8Z99 - chains F and N of the 15 polymer chains in the assembly; structure by electron microscopy, 3.20 A resolution.

Chain F:
Name: a protein
Sequence (200 residues; each row starts with the number of its first residue):
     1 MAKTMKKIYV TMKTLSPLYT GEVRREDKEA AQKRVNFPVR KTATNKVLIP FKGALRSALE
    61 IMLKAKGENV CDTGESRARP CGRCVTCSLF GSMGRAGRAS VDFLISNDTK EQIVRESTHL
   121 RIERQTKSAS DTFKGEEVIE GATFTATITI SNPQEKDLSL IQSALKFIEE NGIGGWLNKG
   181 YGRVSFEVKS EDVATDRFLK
Unresolved in the structure: 1-2, 197-200
Metal / ion sites: Zn2+: Cys71, Cys81, Cys84, Cys87

Chain N:
Molecule: 60-nt RNA strand
Sequence (60 nucleotides; each row starts with the number of its first residue; numbers below 1 keep their minus sign (G-19 is residue -19)):
   -19 GAACAGAAGA ACACCUAAAC GCGAAGCGCA CCUAAUUUCG AAUCCAGCAU GAGAAGCUAA
Unresolved in the structure: -19 to -17, -11 to -4, 38-40

Interface between chain F and chain N:
Contacting residue pairs (17):
  Asn36(F) with A26(N), hydrogen bond to the sugar; G27(N), hydrogen bond to the phosphate
  Phe37(F) with G27(N), base contact; C28(N), base contact
  Arg77(F) with A34(N), sugar contact
  Arg79(F) with A35(N), hydrogen bond to the sugar; G36(N), phosphate contact
  Met93(F) with A35(N), sugar contact; G36(N), hydrogen bond to the sugar
  Thr118(F) with A26(N), base contact
  Arg121(F) with G27(N), base contact
  Asp131(F) with G27(N), hydrogen bond to the base
  Thr132(F) with C25(N), base contact; A26(N), sugar contact
  Phe133(F) with A26(N), sugar contact; G27(N), base contact
  Lys134(F) with A26(N), hydrogen bond to the sugar
Interface residues without a listed pair, chain F (13 interface residues in all): Gln32, Gly94
Interface residues without a listed pair, chain N (8 interface residues in all): A29

Overview:
The interface between chain F and chain N involves 13 residues on one side and 8 on the other; the contacts
include 6 hydrogen bonds. Polar pairs include Asp131(F)-G27(N), Asn36(F)-A26(N) and Arg79(F)-A35(N). Cys71(F),
Cys81(F), Cys84(F) and Cys87(F) form the Zn2+ site.
Here chain F is a protein and chain N is a 60-nt RNA strand. Entry 8Z99 (Cryo-EM structure of NTR-bound type
VII CRISPR-Cas complex at substrate-engaged state +I) was determined by electron microscopy (same publication
as 8YHD, 8YHE, 8Z4J, 8Z4L, 8Z9C and 8Z9E).
